PDB entry 2CCI | X-ray diffraction, 2.70 A resolution | chains A and B of the 3 polymer chains in the assembly

Chain A:
Protein: Cyclin-dependent kinase 2
From: Homo sapiens
Notes: EC 2.7.11.22
Reference sequence: P24941 (CDK2_HUMAN); residues 1-298 here = UniProt positions 1-298
Chain sequence (299 residues; numbered 0 to 298; the number before each row is that of its first residue; numbering starts at 0):
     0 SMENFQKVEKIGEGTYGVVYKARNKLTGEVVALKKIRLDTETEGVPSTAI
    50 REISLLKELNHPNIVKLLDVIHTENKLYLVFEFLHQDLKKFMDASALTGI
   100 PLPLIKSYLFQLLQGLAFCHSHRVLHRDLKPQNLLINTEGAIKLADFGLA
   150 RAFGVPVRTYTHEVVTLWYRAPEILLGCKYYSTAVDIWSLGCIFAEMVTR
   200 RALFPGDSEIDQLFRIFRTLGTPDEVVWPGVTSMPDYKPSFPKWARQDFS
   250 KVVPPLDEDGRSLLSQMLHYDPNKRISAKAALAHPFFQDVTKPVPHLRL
Disordered / not traced: 297-298
Differences from the reference sequence: expression tag (0)
Modified residues: Thr160 (phosphothreonine; TPO)
Curated features (UniProtKB/Swiss-Prot):
  - active site: Asp127 (Proton acceptor)
  - binding site (ATP): Ile10 to Val18, Lys33, Glu81 to Leu83, Asp86, Lys129 to Asn132, Asp145
  - binding site (Mg(2+)): Asn132, Asp145
  - site (CDK7 binding): Lys9, Lys88, Lys89, Leu166
  - modified residue: Met1 (N-acetylmethionine), Lys6 (N6-acetyllysine), Thr14 (Phosphothreonine), Tyr15 (Phosphotyrosine), Tyr19 (Phosphotyrosine), Thr160 (Phosphothreonine)
  - natural variant: Pro45 (P45L: In a glioblastoma multiforme sample)
  - mutagenesis: Lys9 (K9F: Reduced phosphorylation by CAK), Thr14 (T14A: 2-fold increase in activity), Tyr15 (Y15F: 2-fold increase in activity), Lys88 to Lys89 (Reduced phosphorylation by CAK), Thr160 (T160A: Abolishes activity), Leu166 (L166R: Reduced phosphorylation by CAK and reduced kinase activity)
Bound ions: Mg2+: Asn132, Asp145 (together with ATP)
Small-molecule neighbours: ATP (adenosine-5'-triphosphate): Ile10, Gly11, Glu12, Gly13, Thr14, Val18, Ala31, Lys33, Val64, Phe80, Glu81, Phe82, Leu83, Asp86, Gln131, Asn132, Leu134, Asp145

Chain B:
Protein: Cyclin-A2
From: Homo sapiens
Reference sequence: P20248 (CCNA2_HUMAN); residue numbers follow UniProt; this construct covers 175-432
Chain sequence (258 residues; numbered 175 to 432; the number before each row is that of its first residue):
   175 VPDYHEDIHTYLREMEVKCKPKVGYMKKQPDITNSMRAILVDWLVEVGEE
   225 YKLQNETLHLAVNYIDRFLSSMSVLRGKLQLVGTAAMLLASKFEEIYPPE
   275 VAEFVYITDDTYTKKQVLRMEHLVLKVLTFDLAAPTVNQFLTQYFLHQQP
   325 ANCKVESLAMFLGELSLIDADPYLKYLPSVIAGAAFHLALYTVTGQSWPE
   375 SLIRKTGYTLESLKPCLMDLHQTYLKAPQHAQQSIREKYKNSKYHGVSLL
   425 NPPETLNL

Interface between chain A and chain B:
Pairs across the interface (67; chain A residue first):
  Leu37(A) - His296(B)
  Thr39(A) - Lys289(B)
  Glu40(A) - Lys288(B)  hydrogen bond (backbone-side chain)
  Glu40(A) - Lys289(B)  salt bridge
  Thr41(A) - Lys288(B)  hydrogen bond (backbone-side chain)
  Glu42(A) - Lys266(B)  hydrogen bond (backbone-side chain)
  Glu42(A) - Glu274(B)
  Glu42(A) - Val275(B)  hydrogen bond (side chain-backbone)
  Gly43(A) - Lys266(B)
  Gly43(A) - Leu292(B)
  Gly43(A) - Glu295(B)
  Val44(A) - Lys266(B)  hydrogen bond (backbone-side chain)
  Val44(A) - Glu295(B)  hydrogen bond (backbone-side chain)
  Val44(A) - His296(B)
  Val44(A) - Leu299(B)  hydrophobic
  Ser46(A) - Lys266(B)
  Ile49(A) - Leu263(B)  hydrophobic
  Ile49(A) - Lys266(B)
  Ile49(A) - Leu306(B)  hydrophobic
  Arg50(A) - Lys266(B)
  Arg50(A) - Phe267(B)  hydrogen bond (side chain-backbone)
  Arg50(A) - Glu269(B)  hydrogen bond (side chain-backbone)
  Ile52(A) - Phe304(B)  hydrophobic
  Ser53(A) - Phe267(B)
  Ser53(A) - Phe304(B)
  Ser53(A) - Leu306(B)
  Leu54(A) - Phe267(B)  hydrophobic
  Lys56(A) - Thr303(B)  hydrogen bond (side chain-backbone)
  Lys56(A) - Asp305(B)  salt bridge
  Glu57(A) - Tyr185(B)  hydrogen bond
  Glu57(A) - Ala307(B)
  His71(A) - His296(B)
  His71(A) - Lys300(B)
  His71(A) - Phe304(B)
  Thr72(A) - His296(B)  hydrogen bond (backbone-side chain)
  Glu73(A) - Arg293(B)  salt bridge
  His119(A) - Tyr178(B)
  His119(A) - Ile182(B)
  Ser120(A) - Tyr178(B)
  Ser120(A) - Asp181(B)  hydrogen bond
  Ser120(A) - Ile182(B)
  His121(A) - Tyr185(B)
  Arg122(A) - Ile182(B)
  Arg122(A) - Tyr185(B)
  Arg122(A) - Ala307(B)  hydrogen bond (side chain-backbone)
  Arg150(A) - Glu268(B)  salt bridge
  Arg150(A) - Glu269(B)
  Phe152(A) - Ile182(B)  hydrophobic
  Val154(A) - His179(B)
  Val154(A) - Ile182(B)  hydrophobic
  Val154(A) - Thr316(B)
  Val154(A) - Gln317(B)  hydrogen bond (backbone-backbone)
  Pro155(A) - Thr316(B)
  Pro155(A) - Leu320(B)  hydrophobic
  Arg157(A) - Gln228(B)  hydrogen bond
  Arg157(A) - Glu268(B)  salt bridge
  Thr158(A) - Ile270(B)
  Tyr159(A) - Ile270(B)
  Thr160(A) - Glu269(B)
  Thr160(A) - Ile270(B)
  Asn272(A) - Val175(B)
  Ser276(A) - Asp177(B)
  Ser276(A) - Tyr178(B)
  Ala277(A) - Tyr178(B)  hydrogen bond (backbone-side chain)
  Lys278(A) - Asp177(B)  hydrogen bond (side chain-backbone)
  Lys278(A) - Tyr178(B)  hydrogen bond (backbone-side chain)
  Lys278(A) - Asp181(B)  salt bridge
Interface residues without a listed pair, chain A (40 interface residues in all): Val69, Leu76, Ala116, Ala151, Glu162, Thr182
Interface residues without a listed pair, chain B (38 interface residues in all): Leu186, Met189, Glu230, Tyr271, Ala276, Gln313

Overview:
Chain A and chain B form an interface of 40 and 38 residues respectively, with 18 hydrogen bonds and 6 salt
bridges. Among the polar pairs are Glu40(A)-Lys289(B), Lys56(A)-Asp305(B) and Glu73(A)-Arg293(B). Ligands of
chain A: ATP.
Here chain A is Cyclin-dependent kinase 2 and chain B is Cyclin-A2, both from Homo sapiens. Entry 2CCI
(Crystal structure of phospho-CDK2 Cyclin A in complex with a peptide containing both the substrate and ...)
was determined by X-ray diffraction (same publication as 2CCH).
